9DDP - chains D and Z of the 8 polymer chains in the assembly; structure by electron microscopy, 3.16 A resolution.

Chain D:
Protein: Biopolymer transport protein ExbB
From: Escherichia coli
Reference sequence: P0ABU7 (EXBB_ECOLI); residue numbers follow UniProt; this construct covers 1-244
Chain sequence (244 residues; numbered 1 to 244; the number before each row is that of its first residue):
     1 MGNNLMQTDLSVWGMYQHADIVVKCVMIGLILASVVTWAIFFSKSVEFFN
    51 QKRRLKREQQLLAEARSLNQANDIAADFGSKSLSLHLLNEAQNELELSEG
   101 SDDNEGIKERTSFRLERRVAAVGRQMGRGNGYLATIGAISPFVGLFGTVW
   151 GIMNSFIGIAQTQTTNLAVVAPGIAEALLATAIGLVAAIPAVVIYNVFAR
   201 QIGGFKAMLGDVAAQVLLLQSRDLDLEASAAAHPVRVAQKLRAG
Unresolved in the structure: 1-7, 233-244

Chain Z:
Protein: Biopolymer transport protein ExbD
From: Escherichia coli
Reference sequence: P0ABV2 (EXBD_ECOLI); numbering as in UniProt (aligned over 1-141)
Chain sequence (163 residues; each row starts with the number of its first residue):
     1 MAMHLNENLDDNGEMHDINVTPFIDVMLVLLIIFMVAAPLATVDVKVNLP
    51 ASTSTPQPRPEKPVYLSVKADNSMFIGNDPVTDETMITALNALTEGKKDT
   101 TIFFRADKTVDYETLMKVMDTLHQAGYLKIGLVGEETAKAKENLYFQGNA
   151 GSGHHHHHHHHHH
Unresolved in the structure: 1-10, 40-163
Construct notes: expression tag (142-163)

Chain D / chain Z interface:
Contacting residue pairs (30):
  P141(D) - P22(Z)  hydrophobic
  F142(D) - T21(Z)
  L145(D) - I24(Z)  hydrophobic
  L145(D) - D25(Z)
  T148(D) - D25(Z)
  T148(D) - L28(Z)
  V149(D) - L28(Z)  hydrophobic
  I152(D) - L28(Z)  hydrophobic
  I152(D) - V29(Z)  hydrophobic
  I152(D) - I32(Z)  hydrophobic
  S155(D) - I32(Z)
  F156(D) - I32(Z)  hydrophobic
  F156(D) - M35(Z)  hydrophobic
  I159(D) - V36(Z)  hydrophobic
  T165(D) - V36(Z)
  N166(D) - V36(Z)
  L167(D) - V36(Z)
  L167(D) - A37(Z)  hydrophobic
  V170(D) - I32(Z)  hydrophobic
  V170(D) - V36(Z)  hydrophobic
  I174(D) - I32(Z)  hydrophobic
  I174(D) - I33(Z)  hydrophobic
  L178(D) - V29(Z)  hydrophobic
  T181(D) - D25(Z)  hydrogen bond
  L185(D) - P22(Z)  hydrophobic
  Y195(D) - G13(Z)  hydrogen bond (side chain-backbone)
  Y195(D) - M15(Z)  hydrophobic
  N196(D) - E14(Z)
  N196(D) - M15(Z)  hydrogen bond (side chain-backbone)
  A199(D) - E14(Z)
Interface residues without a listed pair, chain D (25 interface residues in all): G137, A138, G144, V192, R200
Interface residues without a listed pair, chain Z (17 interface residues in all): N12, N19, L31

Overview:
25 residues of chain D and 17 residues of chain Z are in contact, with 3 hydrogen bonds. Polar contacts
include T181(D)-D25(Z), Y195(D)-G13(Z) and N196(D)-M15(Z).
Here chain D is Biopolymer transport protein ExbB and chain Z is Biopolymer transport protein ExbD, both from
Escherichia coli. Entry 9DDP (E. coli TonB-ExbBD TonB bound to ExbB chain E) was determined by electron
microscopy (same publication as 9DDM, 9DDN, 9DDO and 9DDQ).
